PDB entry 9C5Z | electron microscopy, 3.63 A resolution | chains C and D of the 4 polymer chains in the assembly

Chain C (and D):
Protein: Glutamate receptor ionotropic, kainate 2
From: Rattus norvegicus
Notes: chain D of this document is another copy of the same molecule, construct and numbering; everything in this record applies to it too
Reference sequence: P42260 (GRIK2_RAT); residue numbers follow UniProt; this construct covers 1-908
Amino-acid sequence (908 residues; numbered 1 to 908; the number before each row is that of its first residue):
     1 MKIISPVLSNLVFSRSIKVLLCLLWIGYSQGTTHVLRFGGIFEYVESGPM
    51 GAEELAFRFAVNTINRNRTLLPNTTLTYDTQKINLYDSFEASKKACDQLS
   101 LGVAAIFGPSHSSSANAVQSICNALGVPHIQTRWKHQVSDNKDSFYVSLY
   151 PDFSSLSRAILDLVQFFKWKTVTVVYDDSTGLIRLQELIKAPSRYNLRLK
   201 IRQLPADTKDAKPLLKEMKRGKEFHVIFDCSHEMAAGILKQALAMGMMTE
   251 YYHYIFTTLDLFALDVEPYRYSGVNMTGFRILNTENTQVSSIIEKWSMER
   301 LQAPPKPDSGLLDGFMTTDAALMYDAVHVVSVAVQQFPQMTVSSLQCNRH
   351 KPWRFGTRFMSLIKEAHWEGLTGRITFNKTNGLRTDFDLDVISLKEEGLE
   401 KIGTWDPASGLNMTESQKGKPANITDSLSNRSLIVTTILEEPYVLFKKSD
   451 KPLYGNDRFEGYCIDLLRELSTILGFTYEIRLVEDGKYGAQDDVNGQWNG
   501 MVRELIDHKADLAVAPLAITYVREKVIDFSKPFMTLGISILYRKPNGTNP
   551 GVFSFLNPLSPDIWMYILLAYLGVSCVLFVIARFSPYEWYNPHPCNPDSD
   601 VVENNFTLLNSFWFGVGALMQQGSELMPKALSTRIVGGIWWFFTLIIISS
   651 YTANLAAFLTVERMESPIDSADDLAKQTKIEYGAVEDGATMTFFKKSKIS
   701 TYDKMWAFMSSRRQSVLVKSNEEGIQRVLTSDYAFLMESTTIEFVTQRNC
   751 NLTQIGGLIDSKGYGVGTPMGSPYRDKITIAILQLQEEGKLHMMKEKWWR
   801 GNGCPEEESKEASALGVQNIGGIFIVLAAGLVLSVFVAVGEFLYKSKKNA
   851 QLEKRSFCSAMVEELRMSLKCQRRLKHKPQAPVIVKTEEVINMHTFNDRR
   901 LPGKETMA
Disordered / not traced: 1-428, 585-629, 837-908 (chain D: 1-431, 581-632, 842-908)
Covalently attached groups: N-acetylglucosamine (NAG) linked to N546, N751
Swiss-Prot annotation at these positions:
  - binding site (L-glutamate): P516, A518, R523, A689, T690, E738
  - modified residue (Phosphoserine): S846, S868
  - glycosylation (N-linked (GlcNAc...) asparagine): N67, N73, N275, N378, N412, N423, N430, N546, N751
  - cross-link: K886 (Glycyl lysine isopeptide (Lys-Gly) (interchain with G-Cter in SUMO1))
  - natural variant: I567 (I567C: In RNA edited version), Y571 (Y571C: In RNA edited version), Q621 (Q621R: In RNA edited version)
  - mutagenesis: N751 (N751Q: Loss of glycosylation), V883 (V883A: Abolishes interaction with KLHL17. Abolishes actinfilin-mediated degradation), I884 (I884A: Abolishes interaction with KLHL17. Abolishes actinfilin-mediated degradation), K886 (K886R: Abolishes sumoylation. Loss of kainate-mediated endocytosis)

How chain C and chain D interact:
Contacting residue pairs - 61 pairs, chain C then chain D:
  N557(C) with A814(D)
  P558(C) with A814(D); L815(D), hydrogen bond (backbone-backbone)
  S560(C) with A814(D); L815(D), hydrogen bond (side chain-backbone)
  D562(C) with V817(D)
  I563(C) with L815(D); G816(D); I820(D), hydrophobic
  Y566(C) with F824(D), hydrophobic
  I567(C) with F824(D), hydrophobic
  V577(C) with L831(D), hydrophobic; V835(D), hydrophobic
  S632(C) with A838(D)
  I635(C) with S834(D)
  V636(C) with L831(D), hydrophobic; S834(D)
  G638(C) with Y571(D)
  I639(C) with L827(D)
  W641(C) with Y571(D), hydrophobic; T644(D)
  F642(C) with F555(D), hydrophobic; W564(D), hydrophobic; I823(D), hydrophobic
  F643(C) with I823(D), hydrophobic; F824(D), hydrophobic; L827(D), hydrophobic
  L645(C) with I648(D), hydrophobic
  I646(C) with F555(D), hydrophobic; Y651(D); I823(D), hydrophobic
  S649(C) with Y651(D); T652(D), hydrogen bond
  S650(C) with L655(D); I820(D)
  T652(C) with T652(D)
  A653(C) with L655(D); A656(D)
  N654(C) with L659(D); R663(D), hydrogen bond; S813(D), hydrogen bond (side chain-backbone); A814(D); L815(D)
  A657(C) with L659(D); T660(D)
  F658(C) with R663(D); S813(D)
  V661(C) with R663(D)
  A675(C) with S700(D)
  K676(C) with T701(D), hydrogen bond (backbone-side chain)
  T678(C) with D673(D); T701(D), hydrogen bond; Y702(D)
  K679(C) with A671(D)
  K704(C) with S700(D)
  F708(C) with I699(D), hydrophobic
  S711(C) with I699(D); S761(D)
  R712(C) with Y702(D); L758(D); I759(D)
Interface residues without a listed pair, chain C (45 interface residues in all): L559, A570, V574, I581, R634, W640, I647, A656, T660, Q677, A707
Interface residues without a listed pair, chain D (42 interface residues in all): L578, I647, M664, K698, D703, D760, V826, G830

Summary:
45 residues of chain C and 42 residues of chain D are in contact, with 7 hydrogen bonds. Polar pairs include
S560(C)-L815(D), S649(C)-T652(D) and N654(C)-R663(D). N-acetylglucosamine is covalently linked to N546(C) and
N751(C). From UniProt: 6 L-glutamate-binding residues and 4 mutagenesis sites on chain C.
Chain C and chain D are both Glutamate receptor ionotropic, kainate 2 (Rattus norvegicus); the structure,
Structure of Ligand binding and transmembrane domains of kainate receptor Gluk2 in apo state, was determined
by electron microscopy together with 9C5Y, 9C60, 9CAZ and 8GC5 from the same study.
